Entry 2MXF (solution NMR); this record covers chains A and B of the 3 polymer chains in the assembly.

Chain A:
Protein: MvaT
Organism: Pseudomonas aeruginosa PAO1
Notes: fragment: C-Terminal domain
UniProtKB: Q9HW86 (Q9HW86_PSEAE); residue numbers follow UniProt; this construct covers 77-124
Amino-acid sequence (55 residues; numbered 76 to 130; the number before each row is that of its first residue):
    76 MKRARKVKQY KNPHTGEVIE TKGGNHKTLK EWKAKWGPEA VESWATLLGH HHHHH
Not modelled in the structure: 76-78, 126-130
Sequence notes: initiating methionine (76); expression tag (125-130)
From the paper describing this entry:
  - binding site for the 12-nt DNA strand: Arg80, Lys81, Lys83, Gly98, Gly99, Asn100, Lys105, Lys108
  - binding site for the 12-nt DNA strand (chain B): Arg80, Lys97 to Lys105
  - conformationally variable residues (order/disorder transition): Arg80, Lys81
  - contacts within the chain: Lys83-Glu117 (salt bridge), Lys83-Tyr85 (hydrophobic contact), Lys83-Ala120 (hydrophobic contact)
  - mutagenesis - K83A: decreased stability
  - mutagenesis - R80A (over 10-fold), K81A, K97A, N100A (over 3-fold), K102A, K105A (over 3-fold), K108A (over 10-fold): decreased binding to the 12-nt DNA strand (chain B)
  - mutagenesis - K105A: decreased expression

Chain B:
Molecule: 12-nt DNA strand
Sequence (12 nucleotides; numbered 1 to 12; the number before each row is that of its first residue):
     1 CGCATATATG CG

Chain A / chain B interface:
Residue-residue contacts (12; chain A residue first):
  Arg80(A) - DT5(B)  base contact
  Arg80(A) - DA6(B)  sugar contact
  Thr96(A) - DA8(B)  phosphate contact
  Lys97(A) - DT7(B)  phosphate contact
  Lys97(A) - DA8(B)  phosphate contact
  Gly98(A) - DA8(B)  sugar contact
  Gly99(A) - DT7(B)  base contact
  Asn100(A) - DA8(B)  sugar contact
  Asn100(A) - DT9(B)  base contact
  His101(A) - DA8(B)  phosphate contact
  His101(A) - DT9(B)  phosphate contact
  Lys102(A) - DG10(B)  phosphate contact
Other interface residues (no listed pair), chain B (7 interface residues in all): DA4

Overview:
8 residues of chain A and 7 residues of chain B are in contact. The paper reports a binding site for the 12-nt
DNA strand at Arg80(A), Lys81(A) and Lys83(A) among others; R80A, K81A and K97A of chain A, among others,
reduce binding to the 12-nt DNA strand (chain B); 8 substitutions were tested in all.
Chain A is MvaT (Pseudomonas aeruginosa PAO1) and chain B is a 12-nt DNA strand; the structure, Structure of
the DNA complex of the C-Terminal domain of MvaT, was determined by solution NMR.
